PDB entry 3B4O | X-ray diffraction, 1.90 A resolution | chains A and B

[Chain A (and B)]
Molecule: Phenazine biosynthesis protein A/B
Organism: Burkholderia sp
Notes: chain B of this document is another copy of the same molecule, construct and numbering; everything in this record applies to it too
Reference sequence: Q396C9 (Q396C9_BURS3); residue numbers follow UniProt; this construct covers 1-165
Chain sequence (185 residues; row label = number of the first residue in the row; numbers below 1 keep their minus sign (Met-19 is residue -19)):
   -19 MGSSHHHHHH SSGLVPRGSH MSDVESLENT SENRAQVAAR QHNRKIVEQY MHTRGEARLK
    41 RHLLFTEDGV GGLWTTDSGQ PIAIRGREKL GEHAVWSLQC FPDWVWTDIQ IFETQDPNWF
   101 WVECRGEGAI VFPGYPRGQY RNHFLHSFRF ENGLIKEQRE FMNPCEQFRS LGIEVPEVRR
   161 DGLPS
Disordered / not traced: -19 to 8 (chain B: -19 to 7)
Construct notes: expression tag (-19 to 0)
Reported in the primary citation:
  - binding site for acetate ion: Arg41, Arg160
  - self-association interface (contacts with another copy of this molecule): Arg160
  - mutagenesis - P156*: decreased stability
  - catalytic residues: His73, Ser77, Glu140 (proposed by the authors, not directly observed)

[Chain A / chain B interface]
Residue-residue contacts (95):
  Thr55(A) - Asn143(B)
  Thr56(A) - Asn143(B)  hydrogen bond (backbone-side chain)
  Asp57(A) - Arg149(B)  hydrogen bond (backbone-side chain)
  Asp57(A) - Val155(B)
  Asp57(A) - Pro156(B)
  Asp57(A) - Glu157(B)
  Asp57(A) - Val158(B)  hydrogen bond (side chain-backbone)
  Ser58(A) - Arg149(B)
  Gly59(A) - Glu146(B)
  Ile62(A) - Arg160(B)
  Ile62(A) - Leu163(B)  hydrophobic
  Lys69(A) - Ser165(B)  hydrogen bond (side chain-backbone)
  Glu72(A) - Pro164(B)
  His73(A) - Leu163(B)
  His73(A) - Pro164(B)
  Trp76(A) - Asp161(B)  hydrogen bond (side chain-backbone)
  Trp76(A) - Gly162(B)
  Trp76(A) - Leu163(B)
  Trp76(A) - Pro164(B)
  Gln90(A) - Trp99(B)
  Ile91(A) - Gln95(B)  hydrogen bond (backbone-side chain)
  Phe92(A) - Thr94(B)
  Phe92(A) - Gln95(B)
  Phe92(A) - Trp99(B)  hydrophobic
  Phe92(A) - Trp101(B)
  Glu93(A) - Glu93(B)
  Glu93(A) - Thr94(B)
  Glu93(A) - Gln95(B)  hydrogen bond (backbone-side chain)
  Thr94(A) - Phe92(B)
  Thr94(A) - Glu93(B)
  Gln95(A) - Arg24(B)
  Gln95(A) - Ile91(B)  hydrogen bond (side chain-backbone)
  Gln95(A) - Phe92(B)
  Gln95(A) - Glu93(B)  hydrogen bond (side chain-backbone)
  Trp99(A) - Gln90(B)
  Trp99(A) - Phe92(B)  hydrophobic
  Trp101(A) - Phe92(B)
  Trp101(A) - Glu103(B)
  Trp101(A) - Leu125(B)  hydrophobic
  Glu103(A) - Trp101(B)
  Glu103(A) - Arg139(B)  salt bridge
  Phe112(A) - Val158(B)  hydrophobic
  Phe112(A) - Arg160(B)
  Pro113(A) - Arg159(B)
  Gly114(A) - Arg159(B)  hydrogen bond (backbone-side chain)
  Tyr115(A) - Glu157(B)
  Tyr115(A) - Val158(B)
  Tyr115(A) - Arg159(B)  hydrogen bond (side chain-backbone)
  His123(A) - Phe141(B)
  Leu125(A) - Trp101(B)  hydrophobic
  Leu125(A) - Leu125(B)  hydrophobic
  Leu125(A) - Phe141(B)  hydrophobic
  Arg139(A) - Glu103(B)  salt bridge
  Phe141(A) - His123(B)
  Phe141(A) - Leu125(B)  hydrophobic
  Asn143(A) - Thr55(B)
  Asn143(A) - Thr56(B)  hydrogen bond (side chain-backbone)
  Asn143(A) - Pro144(B)
  Pro144(A) - Asn143(B)
  Cys145(A) - Asp57(B)
  Glu146(A) - Gly59(B)
  Gln147(A) - Arg160(B)  hydrogen bond
  Phe148(A) - Cys145(B)  hydrophobic
  Phe148(A) - Pro156(B)
  Phe148(A) - Val158(B)  hydrophobic
  Arg149(A) - Asp57(B)  hydrogen bond (side chain-backbone)
  Leu151(A) - Val158(B)  hydrophobic
  Ile153(A) - Pro156(B)  hydrophobic
  Ile153(A) - Glu157(B)
  Ile153(A) - Val158(B)  hydrophobic
  Glu154(A) - Pro156(B)
  Val155(A) - Asp57(B)
  Pro156(A) - Asp57(B)
  Pro156(A) - Phe148(B)  hydrophobic
  Pro156(A) - Ile153(B)  hydrophobic
  Pro156(A) - Pro156(B)
  Glu157(A) - Asp57(B)
  Glu157(A) - Tyr115(B)
  Val158(A) - Asp57(B)  hydrogen bond (backbone-side chain)
  Val158(A) - Phe112(B)  hydrophobic
  Val158(A) - Tyr115(B)
  Val158(A) - Phe148(B)  hydrophobic
  Val158(A) - Leu151(B)  hydrophobic
  Arg159(A) - Phe112(B)
  Arg159(A) - Gly114(B)  hydrogen bond (side chain-backbone)
  Arg159(A) - Tyr115(B)  hydrogen bond (backbone-side chain)
  Arg160(A) - Ile62(B)
  Arg160(A) - Phe112(B)
  Arg160(A) - Gln147(B)  hydrogen bond
  Asp161(A) - Pro113(B)
  Gly162(A) - Trp76(B)
  Leu163(A) - His73(B)
  Leu163(A) - Trp76(B)  hydrophobic
  Pro164(A) - Trp76(B)
  Ser165(A) - Lys69(B)
Other interface residues (no listed pair), chain A (51 interface residues in all): Arg24, Leu53, Met142
Other interface residues (no listed pair), chain B (52 interface residues in all): Leu53, Trp54, Ser58, Glu72, Met142, Glu154

[In short]
51 residues of chain A and 52 residues of chain B are in contact; the contacts include 18 hydrogen bonds and 2
salt bridges. Among the polar pairs are Glu103(A)-Arg139(B), Thr56(A)-Asn143(B) and Asp57(A)-Arg149(B). The
paper reports catalytic residues His73(A), Ser77(A) and Glu140(A); P156* of chain A reduces stability.
Chain A and chain B are both Phenazine biosynthesis protein A/B (Burkholderia sp); the structure, Crystal
structure of phenazine biosynthesis protein PhzA/B from Burkholderia cepacia R18194, apo form, was determined
by X-ray diffraction, deposited together with 3B4P, 3CNM and 3EX9.
